8CZE - chains H and J of the 10 polymer chains in the assembly; structure by electron microscopy, 2.58 A resolution.

Chain H:
Protein: Histone H2B
Source organism: Xenopus laevis
Amino-acid sequence (122 residues; numbered 1 to 122; the number before each row is that of its first residue):
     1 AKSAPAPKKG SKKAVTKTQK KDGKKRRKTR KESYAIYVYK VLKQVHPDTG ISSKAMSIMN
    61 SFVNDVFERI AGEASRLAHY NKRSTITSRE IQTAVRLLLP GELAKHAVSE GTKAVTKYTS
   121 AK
Unresolved in the structure: 1-28, 122

Chain J:
Molecule: Widom 601 DNA
Sequence (146 nucleotides; row label = number of the first residue in the row; numbers below 1 keep their minus sign (DT-72 is residue -72)):
   -72 TGGAGAATCC CGGTGCCGAG GCCGCTCAAT TGGTCGTAGA CAGCTCTAGC ACCGCTTAAA
   -12 CGCACGTACG CGCTGTCCCC CGCGTTTTAA CCGCCAAGGG GATTACTCCC TAGTCTCCAG
    48 GCACGTGTCA GATATATACA TCCTGT

How chain H and chain J interact:
Pairs across the interface (9; chain H residue first):
  Thr29(H) with DT30(J), hydrogen bond to the phosphate
  Tyr39(H) with DG-53(J), phosphate contact
  Gly50(H) with DG-53(J), phosphate contact
  Ile51(H) with DG-53(J), phosphate contact
  Ser52(H) with DA-54(J), phosphate contact
  Arg83(H) with DA-33(J), salt bridge to the phosphate
  Ser84(H) with DA-35(J), phosphate contact; DG-34(J), hydrogen bond to the phosphate
  Thr85(H) with DG-34(J), hydrogen bond to the phosphate
Other interface residues (no listed pair), chain H (10 interface residues in all): Arg30, Ser53
Other interface residues (no listed pair), chain J (8 interface residues in all): DG-52, DT-47

Summary:
10 residues of chain H and 8 residues of chain J are in contact; the contacts include 3 hydrogen bonds and 1
salt bridge. Polar contacts include Thr29(H)-DT30(J), Ser84(H)-DG-34(J) and Thr85(H)-DG-34(J).
Chain H is Histone H2B (Xenopus laevis) and chain J is Widom 601 DNA; the structure, Structure of a Xenopus
Nucleosome with Widom 601 DNA, was determined by electron microscopy, deposited together with 8CWW.
